PDB entry 8CBK | electron microscopy, 2.76 A resolution | chains E and F of the 7 polymer chains in the assembly

# Chain E
Molecule: Mitochondrial ribonuclease P catalytic subunit
From: Homo sapiens
Notes: EC 3.1.26.5
UniProtKB: O15091 (MRPP3_HUMAN); residue numbers follow UniProt; this construct covers 51-583
Amino-acid sequence (533 residues; row label = number of the first residue in the row):
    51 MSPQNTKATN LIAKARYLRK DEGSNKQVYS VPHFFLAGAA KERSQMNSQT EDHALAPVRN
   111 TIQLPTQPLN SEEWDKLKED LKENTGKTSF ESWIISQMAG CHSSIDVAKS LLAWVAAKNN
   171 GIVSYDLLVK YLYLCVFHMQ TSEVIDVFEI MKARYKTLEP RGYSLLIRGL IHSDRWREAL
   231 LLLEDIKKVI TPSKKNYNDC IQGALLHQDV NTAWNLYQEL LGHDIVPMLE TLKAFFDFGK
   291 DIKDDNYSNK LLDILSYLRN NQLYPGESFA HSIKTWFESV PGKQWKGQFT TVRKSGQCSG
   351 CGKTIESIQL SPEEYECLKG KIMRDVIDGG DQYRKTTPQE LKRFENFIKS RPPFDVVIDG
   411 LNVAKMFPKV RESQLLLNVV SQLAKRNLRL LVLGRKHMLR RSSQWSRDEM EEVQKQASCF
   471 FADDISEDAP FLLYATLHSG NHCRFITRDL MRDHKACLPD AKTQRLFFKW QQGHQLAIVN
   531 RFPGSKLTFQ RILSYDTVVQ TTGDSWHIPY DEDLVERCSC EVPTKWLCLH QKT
Unresolved in the structure: 51-111, 582-583
Sequence notes: engineered mutation Ala479 (Asp in O15091)
Bound ions: Zn2+: Cys348, Cys351, His557, Cys578; Mg2+: Asp499 (shared with 1 residue of chain T)
From the paper describing this entry:
  - mutagenesis - D479A: abolished catalytic activity on pre-tRNAHis-Ser
  - catalytic residues: Asp499, Asp503 (by similarity / conservation)
  - binding site for Mitochondrial Precursor tRNA-His(5, Ser): Lys415 to Glu422, His447, Phe532
  - catalytic residues: Asp409, Asp478 (proposed by the authors, not directly observed)
  - Mg2+ coordination: Asp499

# Chain F
Molecule: tRNA methyltransferase 10 homolog C
From: Homo sapiens
Notes: EC 2.1.1.-, 2.1.1.218, 2.1.1.221
UniProtKB: Q7L0Y3 (TM10C_HUMAN); residues 40-403 here = UniProt positions 40-403
Amino-acid sequence (408 residues; each row starts with the number of its first residue):
    18 MHHHHHHSSG VDLGTENLYF QSMSSKIPAV TYPKNESTPP SEELELDKWK TTMKSSVQEE
    78 CVSTISSSKD EDPLAATREF IEMWRLLGRE VPEHITEEEL KTLMECVSNT AKKKYLKYLY
   138 TKEKVKKARQ IKKEMKAAAR EEAKNIKLLE TTEEDKQKNF LFLRLWDRNM DIAMGWKGAQ
   198 AMQFGQPLVF DMAYENYMKR KELQNTVSQL LESEGWNRRN VDPFHIYFCN LKIDGALHRE
   258 LVKRYQEKWD KLLLTSTEKS HVDLFPKDSI IYLTADSPNV MTTFRHDKVY VIGSFVDKSM
   318 QPGTSLAKAK RLNLATECLP LDKYLQWEIG NKNLTLDQMI RILLCLKNNG NWQEALQFVP
   378 KRKHTGFLEI SQHSQEFINR LKKAKTAENL YFQSHHHHHH DYKDDDDK
Unresolved in the structure: 18-60, 404-425
Sequence notes: initiating methionine (18); expression tag (19-39, 404-425)
Small-molecule neighbours: S-adenosylhomocysteine (SAH): Leu290, Thr291, Ala292, Val308, Ile309, Gly310, Phe312, Asp314, Gln318, Thr321, Ser322, Glu334, Cys335, Leu336, Leu338, Lys349, Asn350, Leu351, Leu353, Met356
From the paper describing this entry:
  - binding site for Mitochondrial Precursor tRNA-His(5, Ser): Asn126 to Leu166, Arg157 to Arg185, Lys218, Asn222, Gln226, Glu229, Val313, Asp314, Lys315, Asn348, Asp354, Gln355, Lys378, Arg379
  - conformationally variable residues (loop rearrangement, order/disorder transition, side-chain flip): Arg157 to Gln174, Gly310 to Gly320, Leu342 to Thr352
  - specificity-determining residues: Gln226, Asn348 (proposed by the authors, not directly observed)
  - catalytic residues: Asp314 (proposed by the authors, not directly observed)
  - contacts within the chain: Tyr244-Thr272 (hydrophobic contact)

# Interface between chain E and chain F
Pairs across the interface (44; chain E residue first):
  Pro118(E) with Glu62(F)
  Lys159(E) with Trp66(F)
  Ser160(E) with Glu62(F); Trp66(F)
  Ala163(E) with Glu62(F); Lys65(F); Trp66(F), hydrophobic
  Ala166(E) with Lys65(F)
  Ala167(E) with Lys65(F)
  Gly171(E) with Thr69(F), hydrogen bond (backbone-side chain); Ser72(F), hydrogen bond (backbone-side chain); Ser73(F)
  Ile172(E) with Thr69(F); Ser73(F)
  Tyr175(E) with Met100(F), hydrophobic; Leu103(F), hydrophobic
  Asp176(E) with Leu103(F); Leu104(F), hydrogen bond (side chain-backbone)
  Asp196(E) with Lys67(F), salt bridge
  Glu199(E) with Lys71(F), salt bridge; Val74(F)
  Ile200(E) with Met70(F), hydrophobic
  Lys202(E) with Glu77(F)
  Ala203(E) with Ser73(F); Val74(F), hydrophobic; Glu77(F)
  Arg204(E) with Ser73(F); Glu77(F), hydrogen bond (backbone-side chain)
  Tyr205(E) with Glu77(F), hydrogen bond (backbone-side chain)
  Lys206(E) with Glu77(F), salt bridge
  Thr207(E) with Met100(F)
  Leu208(E) with Met100(F)
  Glu209(E) with Met100(F); Trp101(F); Leu104(F)
  Pro210(E) with Phe97(F); Trp101(F), hydrophobic
  Val239(E) with Thr94(F); Phe97(F), hydrophobic
  Ile240(E) with Phe97(F), hydrophobic; Asn126(F); Lys129(F)
  Thr241(E) with Asn126(F), hydrogen bond
  Arg384(E) with Pro319(F), hydrogen bond (side chain-backbone)
Other interface residues (no listed pair), chain E (29 interface residues in all): Leu162, Arg211, Ile236
Other interface residues (no listed pair), chain F (23 interface residues in all): Glu76, Gly105, Arg106
Interface features reported in the paper:
  - interface residues, chain E: Arg384(E)
  - interface residues, chain F: Leu61(F), Gly310(F)

# In short
29 residues of chain E and 23 residues of chain F are in contact, with 7 hydrogen bonds and 3 salt bridges.
Polar contacts include Asp196(E)-Lys67(F), Glu199(E)-Lys71(F) and Lys206(E)-Glu77(F). Chain F binds
S-adenosylhomocysteine. The paper reports catalytic residues Asp499(E), Asp503(E) and Asp314(F) among others;
D479A of chain E abolishes catalytic activity on pre-tRNAHis-Ser.
Here chain E is Mitochondrial ribonuclease P catalytic subunit and chain F is tRNA methyltransferase 10
homolog C, both from Homo sapiens. Entry 8CBK (Structure of human mitochondrial RNase P in complex with
mitochondrial pre-tRNA-His(5,Ser)) was determined by electron microscopy together with 8CBL, 8CBM and 8CBO
from the same study.
